8XA3 - chains H and S of the 18 polymer chains in the assembly; structure by electron microscopy, 3.70 A resolution.

== Chain H ==
Protein: Major capsid protein
From: Human alphaherpesvirus 3
Reference sequence: Q6QCL5 (Q6QCL5_HHV3); residue numbers follow UniProt; this construct covers 14-1394
Amino-acid sequence (1381 residues; row label = number of the first residue in the row):
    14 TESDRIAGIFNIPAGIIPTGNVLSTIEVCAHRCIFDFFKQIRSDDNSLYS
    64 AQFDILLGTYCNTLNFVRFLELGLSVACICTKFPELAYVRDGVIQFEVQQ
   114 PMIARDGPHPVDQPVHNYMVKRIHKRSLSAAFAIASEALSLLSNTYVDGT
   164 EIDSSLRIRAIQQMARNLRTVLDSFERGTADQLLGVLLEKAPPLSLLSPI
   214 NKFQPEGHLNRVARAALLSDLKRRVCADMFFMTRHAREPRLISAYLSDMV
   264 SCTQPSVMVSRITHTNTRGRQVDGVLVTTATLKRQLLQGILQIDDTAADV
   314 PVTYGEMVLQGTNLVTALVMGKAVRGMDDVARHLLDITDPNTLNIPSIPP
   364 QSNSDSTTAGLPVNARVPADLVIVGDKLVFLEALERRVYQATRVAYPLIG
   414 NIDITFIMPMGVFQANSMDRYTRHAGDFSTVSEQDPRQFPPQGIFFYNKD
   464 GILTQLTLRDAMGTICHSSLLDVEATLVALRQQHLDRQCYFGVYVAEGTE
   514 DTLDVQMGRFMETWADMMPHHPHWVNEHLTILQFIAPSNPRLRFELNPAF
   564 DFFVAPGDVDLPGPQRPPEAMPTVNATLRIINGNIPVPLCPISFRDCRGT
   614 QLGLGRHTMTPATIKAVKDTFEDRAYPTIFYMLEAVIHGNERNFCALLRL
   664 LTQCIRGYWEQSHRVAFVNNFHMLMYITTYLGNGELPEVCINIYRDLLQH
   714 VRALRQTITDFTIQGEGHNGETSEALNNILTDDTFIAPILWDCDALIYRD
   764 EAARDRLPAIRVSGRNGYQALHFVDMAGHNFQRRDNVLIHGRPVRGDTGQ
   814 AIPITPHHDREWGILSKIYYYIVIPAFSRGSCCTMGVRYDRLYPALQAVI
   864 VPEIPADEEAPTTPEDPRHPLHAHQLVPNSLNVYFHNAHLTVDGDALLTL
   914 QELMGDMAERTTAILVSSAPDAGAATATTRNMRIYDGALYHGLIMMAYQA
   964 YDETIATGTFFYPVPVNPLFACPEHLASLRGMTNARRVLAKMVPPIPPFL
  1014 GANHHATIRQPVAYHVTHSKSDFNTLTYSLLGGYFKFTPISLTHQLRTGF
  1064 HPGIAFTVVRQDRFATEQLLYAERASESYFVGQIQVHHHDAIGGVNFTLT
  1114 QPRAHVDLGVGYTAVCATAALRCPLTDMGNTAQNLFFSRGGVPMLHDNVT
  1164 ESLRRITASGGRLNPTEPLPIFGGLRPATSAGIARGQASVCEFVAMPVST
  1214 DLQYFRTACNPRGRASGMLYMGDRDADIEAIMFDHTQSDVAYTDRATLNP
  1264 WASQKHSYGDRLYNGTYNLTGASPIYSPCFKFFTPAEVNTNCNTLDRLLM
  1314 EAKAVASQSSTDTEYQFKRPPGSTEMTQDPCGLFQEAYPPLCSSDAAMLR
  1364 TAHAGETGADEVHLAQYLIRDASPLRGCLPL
Sequence notes: conflict Ile-22 (Leu in Q6QCL5), Ala-814 (Gly in Q6QCL5)

== Chain S ==
Protein: Tri1
From: Human alphaherpesvirus 3
Amino-acid sequence (392 residues; numbered 9 to 477; 77 numbers in that range are skipped by the numbering (no residue carries them; nothing is unmodelled there); the number before each row is that of its first residue):
     9 SIQVTPRSIVINRMNNIQINPTSIGNPNNGLHMTYNNAAAAAAAAAAAAA
    59 AAAAAAAAAAAAAAAAAAASIQVTPRSIVINRMNNIQINPTSIGNPQVTI
   109 RLPLNNFKSTTQLIQQVSLTDFFRPDIEHAGSTVLILRHPTDLPALARHR
   159 APPGRQTERLAEAWGQLLEAS
   192 RAYVTSLSFIAACRAEEYTDKQAAEANRTAIVSAYGCSRMGARLIRFSEC
   242 LRAMVQCHVFPHRFISFFGSLLEYTIQDNLCNITAVAKGPQEAARTDKTS
   292 TRRVTANIPACVFWDVDKDLHLSADGLKHVFLVFVYTQRRQREGVRLHLA
   342 LSQLNEQCFGRGIGFLLGARI
   428 CMYAAYTLIGTIPSESVRYTRRMERFGGYNVPTIWLEGVVWGGTNTWNEC

== How chain H and chain S interact ==
Residue-residue contacts (10):
  Arg-55(H) / Arg-445(S)
  Asn-59(H) / Glu-283(S)
  Asn-59(H) / Thr-292(S)  hydrogen bond (backbone-side chain)
  Asn-59(H) / Arg-294(S)
  Ser-60(H) / Thr-292(S)
  Tyr-62(H) / Ser-291(S)
  Tyr-62(H) / Thr-292(S)
  Tyr-62(H) / Arg-293(S)  hydrogen bond (backbone-side chain)
  Ser-63(H) / Ser-291(S)
  Gln-65(H) / Ser-291(S)
Also at the interface, not in a pair above, chain H (9 interface residues in all): Thr-14, Gln-53, Ala-64
Also at the interface, not in a pair above, chain S (7 interface residues in all): Asn-457

== In short ==
9 residues of chain H and 7 residues of chain S are in contact, with 2 hydrogen bonds. Polar contacts include
Asn-59(H)/Thr-292(S) and Tyr-62(H)/Arg-293(S).
Chain H is Major capsid protein and chain S is Tri1, both from Human alphaherpesvirus 3; the structure,
C-hexon capsomer of the VZV B-Capsid, was determined by electron microscopy, deposited together with 8X9W,
8X9X, 8X9Y, 8X9Z, 8XA0, 8XA1 and 8XA2.
